PDB entry 4RMS | X-ray diffraction, 1.70 A resolution | chain A

Chain A:
Name: Beta-2-microglobulin
Source organism: Homo sapiens
Reference sequence: P61769 (B2MG_HUMAN); residues 1-99 here correspond to UniProt positions 21-119 (UniProt number = residue number + 20)
Amino-acid sequence (100 residues; row label = number of the first residue in the row; numbering starts at 0):
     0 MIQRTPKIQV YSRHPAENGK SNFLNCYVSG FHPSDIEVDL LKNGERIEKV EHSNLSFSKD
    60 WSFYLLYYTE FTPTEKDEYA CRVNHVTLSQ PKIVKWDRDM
Differences from the reference sequence: initiating methionine (0); engineered mutation Asn53 (Asp73 in P61769)
Swiss-Prot annotation at these positions:
  - modified residue: Gln2 (Pyrrolidone carboxylic acid)
  - glycosylation: Ile1 (N-linked (Glc) (glycation) isoleucine), Lys19 (N-linked (Glc) (glycation) lysine), Lys41 (N-linked (Glc) (glycation) lysine), Lys48 (N-linked (Glc) (glycation) lysine), Lys58 (N-linked (Glc) (glycation) lysine), Lys91 (N-linked (Glc) (glycation) lysine), Lys94 (N-linked (Glc) (glycation) lysine)
Disulfide bonds: Cys25-Cys80
From the paper describing this entry:
  - mutagenesis - D53N: unchanged stability
  - mutagenesis - D34N: decreased stability

In short:
From the paper: D34N reduces stability; D53N leaves stability unchanged.
Chain A is Beta-2-microglobulin (Homo sapiens); the structure, Crystal structure of the D53N Beta-2
Microglobulin mutant, was determined by X-ray diffraction (same publication as 4RMQ, 4RMR and 4RMT).
